6XD7 - chain A; structure by X-ray diffraction, 1.65 A resolution.

== Chain A ==
Molecule: Carbapenem-hydrolyzing beta-lactamase KPC
Organism: Klebsiella pneumoniae
Notes: EC 3.5.2.6
UniProt: Q9F663 (BLKPC_KLEPN); the author numbering skips numbers that UniProt does not, so the offset changes along the chain: 1-57 = UniProt 1-57; 59-252 = UniProt 58-251; 254-295 = UniProt 252-293
Amino-acid sequence (293 residues; numbered 1 to 295; 2 numbers in that range are skipped by the numbering (no residue carries them; nothing is unmodelled there); the number before each row is that of its first residue):
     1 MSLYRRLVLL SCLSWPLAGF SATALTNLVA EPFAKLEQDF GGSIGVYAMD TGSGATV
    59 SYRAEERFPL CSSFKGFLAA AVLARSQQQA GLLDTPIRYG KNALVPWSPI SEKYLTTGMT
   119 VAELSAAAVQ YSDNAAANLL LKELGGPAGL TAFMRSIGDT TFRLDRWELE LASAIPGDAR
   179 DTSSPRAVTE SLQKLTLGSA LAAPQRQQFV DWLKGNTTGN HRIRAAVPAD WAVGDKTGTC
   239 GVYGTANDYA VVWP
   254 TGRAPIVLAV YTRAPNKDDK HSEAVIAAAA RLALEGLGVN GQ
Unresolved in the structure: 1-24, 293-295
Disulfides: Cys-69/Cys-238
Construct notes: engineered mutation Ala-170 (Asn169 in Q9F663)
Small-molecule neighbours: AMPICILLIN (open form) (ZZ7; (2R,4S)-2-[(R)-{[(2R)-2-amino-2-phenylacetyl]amino}(carboxy)methyl]-5,5-dimethyl-1,3-thiazolidine-4-carboxylic acid): Cys-69, Ser-70, Lys-73, Trp-105, Ser-130, Asn-132, Glu-166, Leu-167, Leu-169, Ala-170, Gly-236, Thr-237, Cys-238, Gly-239
What the authors report for this chain:
  - binding site for AMPICILLIN (open form): Ser-70, Trp-105, Ser-130, Thr-237
  - conformationally variable residues (side-chain flip): Trp-105
  - catalytic residues: Ser-70, Thr-235
  - catalytic residues: Glu-166, Thr-237 (citing earlier work)
  - mutagenesis - E166A: abolished catalytic activity on imipenem
  - mutagenesis - E166A: abolished catalytic activity on ampicillin
  - mutagenesis - N170A (2200-fold), R220A (6-fold), R220Q (6-fold), T235A (>10-fold): decreased catalytic activity on imipenem
  - mutagenesis - N170A (3000-fold), R220A (10-fold), R220Q (10-fold), T235A (>10-fold), T237A: decreased catalytic activity on meropenem
  - mutagenesis - N170A: unchanged catalytic activity on ampicillin
  - mutagenesis - N170A, R220A (7-fold), R220Q (35-fold), T237A (50-fold): increased binding to imipenem
  - mutagenesis - R220A (10-fold), R220Q (10-fold), T237A (40-fold): increased catalytic activity on ampicillin
  - mutagenesis - T235A: decreased binding to ampicillin
  - mutagenesis - N170A (10-fold), T235A (20-fold): decreased catalytic activity on cephalothin
  - mutagenesis - E166A: abolished catalytic activity on meropenem
  - mutagenesis - R220A, R220Q: increased catalytic activity on cephalothin

== Overview ==
Chain A binds AMPICILLIN (open form). From the paper: catalytic residues Ser-70, Thr-235 and Glu-166 among
others; N170A, R220A and R220Q, among others, reduce catalytic activity on meropenem; 6 substitutions were
tested in all.
Chain A is Carbapenem-hydrolyzing beta-lactamase KPC (Klebsiella pneumoniae); the structure, KPC-2 N170A
mutant bound to hydrolyzed ampicillin at 1.65 A, was determined by X-ray diffraction (same publication as 6XD5
and 6XJ8).
